PDB entry 7P37 | electron microscopy, 2.96 A resolution | chains A and J of the 12 polymer chains in the assembly

Chain A (and J):
Name: Transcriptional repressor NrdR
From: Streptomyces coelicolor A3(2)
Notes: chain J of this document is another copy of the same molecule, construct and numbering; everything in this record applies to it too
UniProtKB: O69980 (NRDR_STRCO); residues 1-182 here = UniProt positions 1-182
Chain sequence (195 residues; each row starts with the number of its first residue):
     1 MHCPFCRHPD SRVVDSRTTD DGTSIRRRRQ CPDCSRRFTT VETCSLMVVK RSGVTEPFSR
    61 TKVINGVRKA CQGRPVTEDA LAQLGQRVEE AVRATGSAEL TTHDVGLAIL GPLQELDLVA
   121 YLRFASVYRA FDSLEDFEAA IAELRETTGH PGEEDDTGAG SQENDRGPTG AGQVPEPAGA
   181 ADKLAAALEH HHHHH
Unresolved in the structure: 148-195
Sequence notes: expression tag (183-195)
UniProt features mapped onto this chain:
  - zinc finger: Cys-3 to Cys-34
  - mutagenesis: Cys-3 (C3A: 7-fold reduction in the amount of zinc bound. No binding to nrdABS and nrdRJ promoters), Lys-50 to Arg-51 (Loss of ATP/dATP binding. Weak binding to nrdABS and nrdRJ promoters)
Bound ions: Zn2+: Cys-3, Cys-6, Cys-31, Cys-34
Residues lining bound ligands:
  - ATP (adenosine-5'-triphosphate), molecule 1: Val-48, Lys-50, Arg-51, Glu-56, Pro-57, Phe-58, Ser-59, Lys-62, Val-63, Thr-102, Val-105, Ile-109, Tyr-128
  - ATP, molecule 2: Lys-50, Glu-56, Lys-62, Gly-66, Lys-69, Ala-70, Phe-124, Tyr-128
  - ATP, molecule 3: Lys-69, Gln-72, Val-127
From the paper describing this entry:
  - binding site for ATP: Lys-50, Arg-51, Glu-56, Lys-62, Lys-69, Gln-72, Tyr-128
  - conformationally variable residues (side-chain flip): Tyr-128

How chain A and chain J interact:
Pairs across the interface (16):
  Val-14(A) / His-103(J)
  Val-14(A) / Ala-130(J)
  Asp-15(A) / Arg-51(J)  salt bridge
  Ser-16(A) / Arg-51(J)  hydrogen bond (backbone-side chain)
  Arg-17(A) / Arg-51(J)
  Arg-17(A) / Ser-52(J)  hydrogen bond
  Arg-26(A) / Arg-51(J)
  Arg-26(A) / Ser-52(J)  hydrogen bond (side chain-backbone)
  Arg-26(A) / Gly-53(J)
  Arg-28(A) / Glu-99(J)  salt bridge
  Arg-28(A) / Thr-101(J)  hydrogen bond
  Arg-28(A) / His-103(J)
  Arg-28(A) / Asp-104(J)  salt bridge
  Arg-37(A) / Asp-104(J)  salt bridge
  Arg-37(A) / Leu-107(J)
  Thr-39(A) / Glu-99(J)
Other interface residues (no listed pair), chain A (9 interface residues in all): Asp-20
Other interface residues (no listed pair), chain J (10 interface residues in all): Lys-50

In short:
9 residues of chain A and 10 residues of chain J are in contact; the contacts include 4 hydrogen bonds and 4
salt bridges. Among the polar pairs are Asp-15(A)/Arg-51(J), Arg-28(A)/Glu-99(J) and Arg-28(A)/Asp-104(J). The
paper reports a binding site for ATP at Lys-50(A), Arg-51(A) and Glu-56(A) among others; conformational
variability at Tyr-128(A).
Chain A and chain J are both Transcriptional repressor NrdR (Streptomyces coelicolor A3(2)); the structure,
Streptomyces coelicolor ATP-loaded NrdR, was determined by electron microscopy, deposited together with 7P3F
and 7P3Q.
